Entry 7PIL (electron microscopy, 2.50 A resolution); this record covers chains AB and AC of the 33 polymer chains in the assembly.

Chain AB (and AC):
Protein: Light-harvesting protein B-875 alpha chain
Source organism: Rhodobacter sphaeroides (strain ATCC 17023 / DSM 158 / JCM 6121 / NBRC 12203 / NCIMB 8253 / ATH 2.4.1.)
Notes: chain AC of this document is another copy of the same molecule, construct and numbering; everything in this record applies to it too
Reference sequence: Q3J1A4 (LHA1_RHOS4); residue numbers follow UniProt; this construct covers 1-55
Sequence (55 residues; numbered 1 to 55; the number before each row is that of its first residue):
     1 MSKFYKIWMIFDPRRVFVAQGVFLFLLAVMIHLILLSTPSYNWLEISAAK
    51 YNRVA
Ligand contacts:
  - 1,2-Distearoyl-sn-glycerophosphoethanolamine (3PE): F11, R15, V16, A19, F23, L26
  - bacteriochlorophyll a (BCL), molecule 1: F4, I7, W8, V16, Q20, F23, I31
  - bacteriochlorophyll a (BCL), molecule 2: G21, L24, F25, A28, H32, L35, W43
  - bacteriochlorophyll a (BCL), molecule 3: L24, L27, A28, I31, H32, L35, Y41
  - spheroidene (SPO), molecule 1: K3, F4, K6, I7, M9, I10
  - spheroidene (SPO), molecule 2: F17, Q20, F23, L24, L27, I31, I34
  - spheroidene (SPO), molecule 3: F17, Q20, G21, L24
  - spheroidene (SPO), molecule 4: F25, A28, V29, H32, L33, L36
UniProt features mapped onto this chain:
  - binding site (a bacteriochlorophyll): H32
Reported in the primary citation:
  - binding site for bacteriochlorophyll a: H32, W43
  - binding site for spheroidene: Q20

Chain AB / chain AC interface:
Residue-residue contacts (14):
  I7(AB) - F17(AC)  hydrophobic
  I10(AB) - R14(AC)
  I10(AB) - F17(AC)  hydrophobic
  F11(AB) - R14(AC)
  F11(AB) - F17(AC)  hydrophobic
  F11(AB) - V18(AC)  hydrophobic
  F23(AB) - F25(AC)  hydrophobic
  L35(AB) - L44(AC)  hydrophobic
  T38(AB) - L44(AC)
  T38(AB) - E45(AC)
  S40(AB) - L44(AC)  hydrogen bond (side chain-backbone)
  S40(AB) - A48(AC)
  Y41(AB) - L44(AC)  hydrophobic
  Y41(AB) - R53(AC)  hydrogen bond
Also at the interface, not in a pair above, chain AB (10 interface residues in all): L27, I34
Also at the interface, not in a pair above, chain AC (9 interface residues in all): P13

In short:
Chain AB and chain AC form an interface of 10 and 9 residues respectively, with 2 hydrogen bonds. Polar pairs
include S40(AB)-L44(AC) and Y41(AB)-R53(AC). The paper reports a binding site for bacteriochlorophyll a at
H32(AB) and W43(AB); a binding site for spheroidene at Q20(AB).
Chain AB and chain AC are both Light-harvesting protein B-875 alpha chain (Rhodobacter sphaeroides (strain
ATCC 17023 / DSM 158 / JCM 6121 / NBRC 12203 / NCIMB 8253 / ATH 2.4.1.)); the structure, Cryo-EM structure of
the Rhodobacter sphaeroides RC-LH1-PufXY monomer complex at 2.5 A, was determined by electron microscopy.
